8B6H - chains DA and DT of the 106 polymer chains in the assembly; structure by electron microscopy, 2.60 A resolution.

# Chain DA
Molecule: Cytochrome c oxidase subunit 1
Source organism: Tetrahymena thermophila SB210
UniProtKB: Q950Y4 (Q950Y4_TETTH); residues 1-688 here = UniProt positions 1-688
Chain sequence (688 residues; each row starts with the number of its first residue):
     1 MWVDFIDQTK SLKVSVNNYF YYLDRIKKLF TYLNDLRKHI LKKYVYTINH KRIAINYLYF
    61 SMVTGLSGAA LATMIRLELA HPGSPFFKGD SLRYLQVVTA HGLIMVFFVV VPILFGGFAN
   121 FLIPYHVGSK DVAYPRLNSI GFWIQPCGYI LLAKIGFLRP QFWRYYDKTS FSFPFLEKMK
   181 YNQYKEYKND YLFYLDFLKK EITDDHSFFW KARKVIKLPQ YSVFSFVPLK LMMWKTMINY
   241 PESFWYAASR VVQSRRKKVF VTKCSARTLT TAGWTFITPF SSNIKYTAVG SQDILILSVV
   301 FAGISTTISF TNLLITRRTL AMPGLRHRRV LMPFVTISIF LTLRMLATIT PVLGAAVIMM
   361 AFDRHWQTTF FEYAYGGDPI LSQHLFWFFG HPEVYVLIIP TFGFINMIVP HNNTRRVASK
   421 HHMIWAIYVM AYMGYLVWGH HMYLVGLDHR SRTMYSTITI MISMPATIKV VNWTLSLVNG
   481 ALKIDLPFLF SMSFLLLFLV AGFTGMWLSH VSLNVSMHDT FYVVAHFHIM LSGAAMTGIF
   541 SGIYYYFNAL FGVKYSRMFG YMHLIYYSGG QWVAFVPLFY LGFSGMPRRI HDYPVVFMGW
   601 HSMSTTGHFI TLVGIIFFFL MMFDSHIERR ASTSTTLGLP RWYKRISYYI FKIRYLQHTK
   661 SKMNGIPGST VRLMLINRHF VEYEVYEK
Unresolved in the structure: 1-17
Sequence notes: variant Ala288 (Gly in Q950Y4)
Ion coordination: Ca2+: Glu78, His81, His591; heme a Fe: His101, His528; Cu ion: His391, His440, His441; Mg2+: Asp519 (shared with 1 residue of chain DB)
Small-molecule neighbours:
  - 1,2-Distearoyl-sn-glycerophosphoethanolamine (3PE), molecule 1: Leu297, Val300, Phe301, Ile304, Ile358, Ala361, Phe362, His365, Trp366
  - 1,2-Distearoyl-sn-glycerophosphoethanolamine (3PE), molecule 2: Trp572, Val573, Val576, Pro577, Tyr580, Trp600, Met603
  - 1,2-Distearoyl-sn-glycerophosphoethanolamine (3PE), molecule 3: Phe609, Leu612, Ile616
  - heme a (HEA), molecule 1: Leu58, Ser61, Met62, Gly65, Ala69, Ala72, Ile75, Arg76, Leu79, Tyr94, Val98, His101, Gly102, Met105, Val106, Val110, Ile113, Gly273, Trp274, Val524, Phe527, His528, Leu531, Ser532, Met536, Ile539, Phe540, Ile543, Tyr567, Gln571, Phe575, Arg588, Arg589, Ile590, His608, Thr611, Ile615, Phe618, Phe619
  - heme a (HEA), molecule 2: Trp274, Thr275, Trp387, Val394, Tyr395, Ile398, Met430, His440, His441, Thr459, Ile462, Ser463, Ala466, Thr467, Val470, Leu499, Gly502, Phe503, Gly505, Met506, Leu508, Ser509, Asn514, Met517, His518, Val523, His526, Phe527, Met530, Leu531, Arg588, Arg589
  - 3-sn-phosphatidic acid (LPP; 2-(hexadecanoyloxy)-1-[(phosphonooxy)methyl]ethyl hexadecanoate), molecule 1: Phe20, Tyr22, Leu23, Lys27
  - 3-sn-phosphatidic acid (LPP), molecule 2: Leu23, Ile26, Lys27, Phe30
  - 1,2-diacyl-sn-glycero-3-phosphocholine (PC1), molecule 1: Arg25, Leu29, Phe30, Tyr32, Leu33
  - 1,2-diacyl-sn-glycero-3-phosphocholine (PC1), molecule 2: Ala133, Tyr134, Pro135, Arg136, Leu137, Ile140, Phe301, Ile304, Thr307, Ile308, Thr311
  - 1,2-diacyl-sn-glycero-3-phosphocholine (PC1), molecule 3: Val352, Asp378, Ile380, Leu381, His384, Leu385, Phe388, Tyr432, Tyr435, Leu436, Trp438, Leu447, Ser451, Met454, Tyr455
  - 1,2-diacyl-sn-glycero-3-phosphocholine (PC1), molecule 4: Ile358, Phe362, Trp366
  - Ubiquinone-8 (UQ8), molecule 1: Leu496, Val500, Ile565, Tyr566, Gly569, Trp572, Val573, Ile610, Val613, Phe617
  - Ubiquinone-8 (UQ8), molecule 2: Arg557, Met558, Phe559, Tyr561, Met562, Ile565, Tyr566, Val573, Met603, Ile610, Phe617

# Chain DT
Molecule: NADH dehydrogenase [ubiquinone] 1 alpha subcomplex subunit 8, mitochondrial
Source organism: Tetrahymena thermophila SB210
UniProtKB: Q23DZ5 (Q23DZ5_TETTS); residues 1-318 here = UniProt positions 1-318
Chain sequence (318 residues; each row starts with the number of its first residue):
     1 MFLNRLVKET SKAKRLFSMA QNNFARAGPY NPNRYKDYYI PRTLPKNEEI VEFVQSQHSV
    61 PASPIRNQRH INPVRESGPL PSYDGTYTME DIRAVFYNTT VGRDYCYCQM DPEEIMRRVP
   121 GITRKEAEFI TKLGLSPQEQ VDFAYIAYNI GLDIFYFTNQ MFVARQVVTN SKGEKVEVLW
   181 NAQCYEDIAQ LNVGFAPVLE SVDYHWEIFL WADPPIKPNN DFDLNVPCTW FEYEQEWWME
   241 SCIQEDQFNL PEDERPYNTP RNPHCRKELW RSQDALQEEE LMVNENWYPK NTQYNIYNQP
   301 DFIKPKSGSG AAADDIRI
Unresolved in the structure: 1-25

# Interface between chain DA and chain DT
Contacting residue pairs (100; chain DA residue first):
  Asp35(DA) - Arg26(DT)  salt bridge
  Lys43(DA) - Trp206(DT)
  Asn49(DA) - Trp206(DT)  hydrogen bond (side chain-backbone)
  Lys51(DA) - Tyr204(DT)  hydrogen bond
  Lys51(DA) - His205(DT)  hydrogen bond (side chain-backbone)
  Lys51(DA) - Trp206(DT)
  Arg52(DA) - Trp206(DT)
  Ile55(DA) - Trp206(DT)  hydrophobic
  Tyr125(DA) - Ile188(DT)
  Tyr125(DA) - Ala189(DT)
  Tyr125(DA) - Ile208(DT)  hydrophobic
  His126(DA) - Asp187(DT)  salt bridge
  Gly128(DA) - Phe209(DT)
  Gly128(DA) - Pro215(DT)
  Ser129(DA) - Phe209(DT)
  Lys130(DA) - Phe209(DT)
  Lys130(DA) - Ala212(DT)
  Met322(DA) - Pro215(DT)  hydrophobic
  Pro323(DA) - Pro215(DT)
  Pro323(DA) - Lys217(DT)  hydrogen bond (backbone-backbone)
  Gly324(DA) - Lys217(DT)
  Gly324(DA) - Asn219(DT)
  Leu325(DA) - Lys217(DT)
  Leu331(DA) - Glu186(DT)
  Leu331(DA) - Lys217(DT)
  Pro333(DA) - Glu186(DT)
  Met407(DA) - Tyr185(DT)
  Pro410(DA) - Tyr185(DT)
  Arg415(DA) - Trp238(DT)
  Lys420(DA) - Glu186(DT)  salt bridge
  Asn479(DA) - Trp238(DT)  hydrogen bond (backbone-side chain)
  Asn479(DA) - Cys242(DT)
  Tyr545(DA) - Asp187(DT)
  Tyr545(DA) - Gln190(DT)  hydrogen bond (backbone-side chain)
  Tyr546(DA) - Asp187(DT)  hydrogen bond
  Tyr546(DA) - Ala189(DT)  hydrophobic
  Tyr546(DA) - Gln190(DT)
  Asn548(DA) - Ser201(DT)
  Asn548(DA) - Tyr204(DT)
  Ala549(DA) - Tyr204(DT)  hydrogen bond (backbone-side chain)
  Leu550(DA) - Tyr204(DT)  hydrogen bond (backbone-side chain)
  Gly552(DA) - Tyr204(DT)
  Ser632(DA) - Glu200(DT)
  Ser632(DA) - Ser201(DT)  hydrogen bond (backbone-backbone)
  Thr633(DA) - Leu199(DT)
  Thr633(DA) - Glu200(DT)
  Ser634(DA) - Asn192(DT)
  Leu637(DA) - Leu199(DT)  hydrophobic
  Gly638(DA) - Ala182(DT)
  Gly638(DA) - Gln183(DT)  hydrogen bond (backbone-backbone)
  Leu639(DA) - Val163(DT)  hydrophobic
  Pro640(DA) - Gln183(DT)
  Pro640(DA) - Cys184(DT)  hydrophobic
  Pro640(DA) - Tyr185(DT)
  Arg641(DA) - Tyr185(DT)
  Lys644(DA) - Trp230(DT)  hydrogen bond (side chain-backbone)
  Lys644(DA) - Phe231(DT)
  Lys644(DA) - Glu234(DT)
  Arg645(DA) - Ile92(DT)
  Arg645(DA) - Asp142(DT)  salt bridge
  Arg645(DA) - Ile146(DT)
  Arg645(DA) - Phe231(DT)
  Arg645(DA) - Tyr233(DT)  hydrogen bond
  Arg645(DA) - Glu234(DT)  salt bridge
  Ile646(DA) - Phe143(DT)  hydrophobic
  Ile646(DA) - Ile146(DT)  hydrophobic
  Ile646(DA) - Trp180(DT)  hydrophobic
  Tyr648(DA) - Thr99(DT)
  Tyr648(DA) - Thr100(DT)  hydrogen bond (side chain-backbone)
  Tyr648(DA) - Val101(DT)  hydrophobic
  Tyr648(DA) - Glu139(DT)  hydrogen bond
  Tyr649(DA) - Val95(DT)
  Tyr649(DA) - Glu139(DT)
  Tyr649(DA) - Asp142(DT)  hydrogen bond
  Tyr649(DA) - Phe143(DT)  hydrophobic
  Tyr649(DA) - Ile146(DT)  hydrophobic
  Ile650(DA) - Thr158(DT)
  Ile650(DA) - Val163(DT)  hydrophobic
  Ile650(DA) - Ala164(DT)  hydrophobic
  Ile650(DA) - Trp180(DT)  hydrophobic
  Lys652(DA) - Thr100(DT)  hydrogen bond (side chain-backbone)
  Lys652(DA) - Gly134(DT)
  Lys652(DA) - Glu139(DT)  salt bridge
  Ile653(DA) - Leu133(DT)  hydrophobic
  Ile653(DA) - Leu135(DT)  hydrophobic
  Ile653(DA) - Phe143(DT)  hydrophobic
  Arg654(DA) - Phe157(DT)
  Arg654(DA) - Thr158(DT)  hydrogen bond (side chain-backbone)
  Arg654(DA) - Leu199(DT)
  Tyr655(DA) - Val101(DT)  hydrophobic
  Tyr655(DA) - Gly102(DT)
  Tyr655(DA) - Arg103(DT)  hydrogen bond
  Leu656(DA) - Gly102(DT)
  Leu656(DA) - Asp104(DT)
  Leu656(DA) - Tyr105(DT)  hydrogen bond (backbone-side chain)
  Leu656(DA) - Gly134(DT)
  Gln657(DA) - Tyr105(DT)  hydrogen bond
  Gln657(DA) - Phe157(DT)
  Thr659(DA) - Arg103(DT)  hydrogen bond
  Lys660(DA) - Tyr105(DT)
Also at the interface, not in a pair above, chain DA (64 interface residues in all): His50, Phe121, Leu122, Pro124, Met332, Asn406, Arg416, Val417, Ala631, Trp642, Tyr643, Phe651, His658, Lys662
Also at the interface, not in a pair above, chain DT (56 interface residues in all): Ser136, Leu152, Gln160, Glu207, Ile216, Trp237

# Overview
The interface between chain DA and chain DT involves 64 residues on one side and 56 on the other, with 22
hydrogen bonds and 6 salt bridges. Polar pairs include Asp35(DA)-Arg26(DT), His126(DA)-Asp187(DT) and
Lys420(DA)-Glu186(DT).
Chain DA is Cytochrome c oxidase subunit 1 and chain DT is NADH dehydrogenase [ubiquinone] 1 alpha subcomplex
subunit 8, mitochondrial, both from Tetrahymena thermophila SB210; the structure, Cryo-EM structure of
cytochrome c oxidase dimer (complex IV) from respiratory supercomplex of Tetrahymena thermophila, was
determined by electron microscopy, deposited together with 8B6F and 8B6J.
